Entry 5OMH (X-ray diffraction, 2.50 A resolution); this record covers chain A.

Chain A:
Name: Mitogen-activated protein kinase 14
From: Homo sapiens
Notes: EC 2.7.11.24
UniProt: Q16539 (MK14_HUMAN); residue numbers follow UniProt; this construct covers 1-360
Chain sequence (360 residues; row label = number of the first residue in the row):
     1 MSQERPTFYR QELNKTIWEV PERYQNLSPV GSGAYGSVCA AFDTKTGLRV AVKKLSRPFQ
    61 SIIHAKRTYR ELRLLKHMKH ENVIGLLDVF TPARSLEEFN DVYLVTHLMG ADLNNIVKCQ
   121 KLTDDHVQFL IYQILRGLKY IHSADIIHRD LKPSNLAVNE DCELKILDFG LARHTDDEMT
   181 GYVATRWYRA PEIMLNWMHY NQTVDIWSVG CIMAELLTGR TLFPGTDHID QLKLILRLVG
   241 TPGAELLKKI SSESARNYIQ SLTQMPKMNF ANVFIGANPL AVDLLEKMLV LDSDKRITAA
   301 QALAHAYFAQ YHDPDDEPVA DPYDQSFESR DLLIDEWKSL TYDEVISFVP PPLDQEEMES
Not modelled in the structure: 1-4, 31-34, 116-120, 169-183, 354-360
Curated features (UniProtKB/Swiss-Prot):
  - motif: T180 to Y182 (TXY)
  - active site: D168 (Proton acceptor)
  - binding site (ATP): V30 to V38, K53
  - modified residue: S2 (N-acetylserine), T16 (Phosphothreonine), K53 (N6-acetyllysine), K152 (N6-acetyllysine), T180 (Phosphothreonine), Y182 (Phosphotyrosine), T263 (Phosphothreonine), Y323 (Phosphotyrosine)
Residues lining bound ligands: 9Y5 (1-(3-chlorophenyl)-3-methyl-4H-pyrazolo[4,3-c][1,2]benzothiazine 5,5-dioxide): V30, V38, A51, K53, E71, L75, I84, L104, T106, H107, L108, M109, N155, L167, D168

Overview:
Bound to chain A: compound 9Y5. From UniProt: active-site residue D168 and 10 ATP-binding residues.
Chain A is Mitogen-activated protein kinase 14 (Homo sapiens); the structure, p38alpha in complex with
pyrazolobenzothiazine inhibitor COXH11, was determined by X-ray diffraction, deposited together with 5OMG.
